PDB entry 6IQJ | X-ray diffraction, 1.92 A resolution | chains B and D

Chain B:
Name: Profilin-2
From: Arabidopsis thaliana
Reference sequence: Q42418 (PROF2_ARATH); residue numbers follow UniProt; this construct covers 1-131
Chain sequence (131 residues; numbered 1 to 131; the number before each row is that of its first residue):
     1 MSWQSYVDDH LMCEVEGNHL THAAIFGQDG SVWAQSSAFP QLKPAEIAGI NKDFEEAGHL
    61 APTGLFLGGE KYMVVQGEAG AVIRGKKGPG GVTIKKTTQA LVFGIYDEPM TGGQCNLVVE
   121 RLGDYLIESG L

Chain D:
Name: Formin-like protein 1
Reference sequence: Q9SE97 (FH1_ARATH); residues -1 to 11 here correspond to UniProt positions 524-536 (UniProt number = residue number + 525)
Chain sequence (13 residues; row label = number of the first residue in the row; numbers below 1 keep their minus sign (Arg-1 is residue -1)):
    -1 RVPPPPPPPP PLP
Unresolved in the structure: -1 to 0, 10-11
What the authors report for this chain:
  - mutagenesis - P4A/P7A/P8A (Kd over 400 mum): decreased binding to AtPRF3Delta22

Chain B / chain D interface:
Contacting residue pairs - 22 pairs, chain B then chain D:
  Met1(B) - Pro5(D)
  Met1(B) - Pro6(D)
  Met1(B) - Pro8(D)  hydrophobic
  Ser2(B) - Pro5(D)
  Trp3(B) - Pro3(D)  hydrogen bond (side chain-backbone)
  Trp3(B) - Pro4(D)
  Trp3(B) - Pro5(D)
  Trp3(B) - Pro6(D)
  Tyr6(B) - Pro5(D)  hydrophobic
  Tyr6(B) - Pro6(D)  hydrogen bond (side chain-backbone)
  Tyr6(B) - Pro7(D)  hydrogen bond (side chain-backbone)
  Tyr6(B) - Pro8(D)
  Trp33(B) - Pro2(D)
  Trp33(B) - Pro3(D)
  Gln99(B) - Pro3(D)
  Tyr125(B) - Pro7(D)  hydrogen bond (side chain-backbone)
  Tyr125(B) - Pro8(D)
  Tyr125(B) - Pro9(D)
  Leu126(B) - Pro6(D)  hydrophobic
  Ser129(B) - Pro6(D)
  Leu131(B) - Pro3(D)  hydrophobic
  Leu131(B) - Pro6(D)
Also at the interface, not in a pair above, chain B (11 interface residues in all): His10

In short:
11 residues of chain B and 8 residues of chain D are in contact, with 4 hydrogen bonds. Polar contacts include
Trp3(B)-Pro3(D), Tyr6(B)-Pro6(D) and Tyr6(B)-Pro7(D). The paper reports that P4A/P7A/P8A of chain D reduce
binding to AtPRF3Delta22.
Here chain B is Profilin-2 (Arabidopsis thaliana) and chain D is Formin-like protein 1. Entry 6IQJ (crystal
structure of Arabidopsis thaliana Profilin 2 complex with formin1) was determined by X-ray diffraction (same
publication as 6IQF, 6IQI and 6IQK).
